3LR8 - chains A and B; structure by X-ray diffraction, 2.30 A resolution.

== Chain A (and B) ==
Protein: Major ampullate spidroin 1
From: Euprosthenops australis
Notes: fragment: N-terminal domain; chain B of this document is another copy of the same molecule, construct and numbering; everything in this record applies to it too
UniProtKB: Q05H60 (Q05H60_9ARAC); residues 5-137 here correspond to UniProt positions 24-156 (UniProt number = residue number + 19)
Chain sequence (137 residues; row label = number of the first residue in the row):
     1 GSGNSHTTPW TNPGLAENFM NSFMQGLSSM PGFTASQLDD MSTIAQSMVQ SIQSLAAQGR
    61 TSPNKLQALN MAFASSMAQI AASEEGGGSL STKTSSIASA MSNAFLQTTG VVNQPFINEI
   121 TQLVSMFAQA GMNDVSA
Unresolved in the structure: 132-137 (chain B: 1-6, 132-137)
Differences from the reference sequence: expression tag (1-4); engineered mutation Gln-79 (Glu98 in Q05H60)

== How chain A and chain B interact ==
Pairs across the interface - 53 pairs, chain A then chain B:
  Asp-40(A) / Lys-65(B)
  Thr-43(A) / Leu-55(B)
  Thr-43(A) / Arg-60(B)  hydrogen bond
  Ile-44(A) / Lys-65(B)
  Ile-44(A) / Leu-69(B)  hydrophobic
  Gln-46(A) / Arg-60(B)  hydrogen bond
  Ser-47(A) / Ser-51(B)
  Ser-47(A) / Leu-55(B)
  Ser-51(A) / Ser-47(B)
  Ser-51(A) / Ser-51(B)
  Leu-55(A) / Thr-43(B)
  Leu-55(A) / Ser-47(B)
  Arg-60(A) / Thr-43(B)  hydrogen bond
  Arg-60(A) / Gln-46(B)  hydrogen bond
  Asn-64(A) / Ile-80(B)
  Asn-64(A) / Glu-84(B)
  Lys-65(A) / Asp-40(B)  salt bridge
  Lys-65(A) / Ile-44(B)
  Gln-67(A) / Gln-79(B)
  Gln-67(A) / Ser-83(B)  hydrogen bond
  Ala-68(A) / Ile-44(B)  hydrophobic
  Ala-68(A) / Ser-76(B)
  Ala-68(A) / Gln-79(B)
  Ala-68(A) / Ile-80(B)  hydrophobic
  Leu-69(A) / Ile-44(B)  hydrophobic
  Met-71(A) / Ser-75(B)
  Met-71(A) / Gln-79(B)
  Met-71(A) / Phe-127(B)  hydrophobic
  Ala-72(A) / Met-48(B)  hydrophobic
  Ala-72(A) / Ala-72(B)
  Ala-72(A) / Ser-75(B)
  Ala-72(A) / Ser-76(B)
  Ser-75(A) / Ser-75(B)  hydrogen bond
  Ser-76(A) / Ala-68(B)
  Ser-76(A) / Ala-72(B)
  Gln-79(A) / Gln-67(B)
  Gln-79(A) / Ala-68(B)
  Gln-79(A) / Met-71(B)
  Ser-83(A) / Asn-64(B)
  Ser-83(A) / Gln-67(B)  hydrogen bond
  Glu-84(A) / Asn-64(B)
  Glu-119(A) / Met-126(B)
  Glu-119(A) / Phe-127(B)
  Glu-119(A) / Ala-130(B)
  Gln-122(A) / Met-126(B)
  Leu-123(A) / Leu-123(B)  hydrophobic
  Leu-123(A) / Met-126(B)  hydrophobic
  Met-126(A) / Glu-119(B)
  Met-126(A) / Leu-123(B)  hydrophobic
  Met-126(A) / Met-126(B)  hydrophobic
  Phe-127(A) / Met-71(B)  hydrophobic
  Phe-127(A) / Glu-119(B)
  Ala-130(A) / Glu-119(B)
Also at the interface, not in a pair above, chain A (28 interface residues in all): Met-48, Ile-80
Also at the interface, not in a pair above, chain B (28 interface residues in all): Gln-122

== Overview ==
The chain A/chain B interface involves 28 residues from each chain, with 7 hydrogen bonds and 1 salt bridge.
Among the polar pairs are Lys-65(A)/Asp-40(B), Thr-43(A)/Arg-60(B) and Gln-46(A)/Arg-60(B).
Chain A and chain B are both Major ampullate spidroin 1 (Euprosthenops australis); the structure,
Self-assembly of spider silk proteins is controlled by a pH-sensitive relay, was determined by X-ray
diffraction (same publication as 3LR2 and 3LRD).
